Entry 9G1V (electron microscopy, 2.70 A resolution); this record covers chains A and T of the 17 polymer chains in the assembly.

== Chain A ==
Name: DNA-directed RNA polymerase I subunit RPA190
Organism: Saccharomyces cerevisiae
Notes: EC 2.7.7.6
UniProt: P10964 (RPA1_YEAST); residue numbers follow UniProt; this construct covers 1-1664
Sequence (1664 residues; numbered 1 to 1664; the number before each row is that of its first residue):
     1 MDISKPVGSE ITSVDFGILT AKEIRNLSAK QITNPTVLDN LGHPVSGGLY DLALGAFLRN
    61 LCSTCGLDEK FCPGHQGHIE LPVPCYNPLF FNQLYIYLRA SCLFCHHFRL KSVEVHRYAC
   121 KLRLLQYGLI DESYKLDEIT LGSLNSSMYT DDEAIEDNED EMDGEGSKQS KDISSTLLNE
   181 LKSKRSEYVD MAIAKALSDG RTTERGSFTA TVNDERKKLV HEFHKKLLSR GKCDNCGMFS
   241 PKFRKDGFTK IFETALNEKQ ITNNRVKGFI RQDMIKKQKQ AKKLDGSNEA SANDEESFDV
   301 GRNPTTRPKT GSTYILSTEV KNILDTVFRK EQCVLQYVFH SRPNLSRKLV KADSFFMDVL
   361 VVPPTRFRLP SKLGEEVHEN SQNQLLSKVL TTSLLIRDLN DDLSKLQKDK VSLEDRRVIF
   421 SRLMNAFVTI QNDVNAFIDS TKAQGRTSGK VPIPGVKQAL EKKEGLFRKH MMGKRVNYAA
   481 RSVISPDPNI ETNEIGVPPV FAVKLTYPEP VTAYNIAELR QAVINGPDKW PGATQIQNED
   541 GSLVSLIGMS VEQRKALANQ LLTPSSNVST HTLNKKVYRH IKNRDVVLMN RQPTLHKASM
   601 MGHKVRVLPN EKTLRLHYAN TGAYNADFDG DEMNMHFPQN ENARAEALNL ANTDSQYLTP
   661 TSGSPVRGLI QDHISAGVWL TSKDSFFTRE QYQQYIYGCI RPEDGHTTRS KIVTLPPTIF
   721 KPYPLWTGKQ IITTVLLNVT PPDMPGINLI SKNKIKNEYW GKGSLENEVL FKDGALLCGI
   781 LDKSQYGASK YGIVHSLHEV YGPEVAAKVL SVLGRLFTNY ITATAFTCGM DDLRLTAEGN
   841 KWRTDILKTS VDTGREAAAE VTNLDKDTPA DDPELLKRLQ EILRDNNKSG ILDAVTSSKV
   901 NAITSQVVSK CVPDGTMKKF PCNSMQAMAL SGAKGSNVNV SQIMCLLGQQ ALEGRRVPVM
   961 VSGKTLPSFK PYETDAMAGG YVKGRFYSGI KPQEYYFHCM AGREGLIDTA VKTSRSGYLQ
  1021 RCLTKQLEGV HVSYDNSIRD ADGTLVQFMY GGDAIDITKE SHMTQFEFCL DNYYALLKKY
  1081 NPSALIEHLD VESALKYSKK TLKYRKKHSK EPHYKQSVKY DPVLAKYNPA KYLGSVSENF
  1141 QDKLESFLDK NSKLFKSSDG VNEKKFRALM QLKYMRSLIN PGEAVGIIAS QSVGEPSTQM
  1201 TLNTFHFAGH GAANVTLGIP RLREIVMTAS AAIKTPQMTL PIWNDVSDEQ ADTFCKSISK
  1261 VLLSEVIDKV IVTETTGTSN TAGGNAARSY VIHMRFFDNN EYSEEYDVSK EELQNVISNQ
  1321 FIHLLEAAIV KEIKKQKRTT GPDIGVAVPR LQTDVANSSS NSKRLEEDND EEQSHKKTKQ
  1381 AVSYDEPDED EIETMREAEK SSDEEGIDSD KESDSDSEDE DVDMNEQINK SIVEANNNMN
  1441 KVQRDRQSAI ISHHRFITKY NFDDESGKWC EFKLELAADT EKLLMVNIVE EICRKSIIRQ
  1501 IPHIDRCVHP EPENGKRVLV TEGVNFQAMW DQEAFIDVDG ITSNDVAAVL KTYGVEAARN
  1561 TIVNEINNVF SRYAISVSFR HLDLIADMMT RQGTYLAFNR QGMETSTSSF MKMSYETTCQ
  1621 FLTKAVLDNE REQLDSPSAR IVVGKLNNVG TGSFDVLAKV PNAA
Unresolved in the structure: 143-173, 269-311, 447-450, 1154-1159, 1201-1213, 1278-1286, 1339-1439, 1664
Metal / ion sites: Zn2+ site 1: Cys-62, Cys-65, Cys-72, His-75; Zn2+ site 2: Cys-102, Cys-105, Cys-233; Mg2+: Asp-627, Asp-631 (shared with 1 residue of chain R)
Curated features (UniProtKB/Swiss-Prot):
  - region: Pro-992 to Glu-1004 (Bridging helix)
  - binding site (Zn(2+)): Cys-62, Cys-65, Cys-72, His-75, Cys-102, Cys-105, Cys-233, Cys-236
  - binding site (Mg(2+)): Asp-627, Asp-629, Asp-631
  - modified residue (Phosphoserine): Ser-889, Ser-1636
What the authors report for this chain:
  - specificity-determining residues: Pro-593 (proposed by the authors, not directly observed)

== Chain T ==
Molecule: Template DNA
Sequence (38 nucleotides; numbered 1 to 38; the number before each row is that of its first residue):
     1 CTACCGATAA GCAGATXCTC TCGATTGCGT ATGAAATC
Unresolved in the structure: 1-4, 33-38
Modified / non-standard residues: 3DR (1',2'-dideoxyribofuranose-5'-phosphate) at position 17

== Chain A / chain T interface ==
Residue-residue contacts - 18 pairs, chain A then chain T:
  Glu-461(A) / DA15(T)  phosphate contact
  Lys-462(A) / DA15(T)  salt bridge to the phosphate
  Lys-463(A) / DC18(T)  salt bridge to the phosphate
  Arg-468(A) / DT16(T)  salt bridge to the phosphate
  Arg-475(A) / DC20(T)  salt bridge to the phosphate
  Arg-481(A) / DC20(T)  sugar contact
  Gln-592(A) / DC18(T)  base contact
  Gln-592(A) / DT19(T)  sugar contact
  Pro-593(A) / DC18(T)  base contact
  Thr-1013(A) / 3DR_17(T)  sugar contact
  Ser-1014(A) / 3DR_17(T)  sugar contact
  Gly-1017(A) / 3DR_17(T)  sugar contact
  Tyr-1018(A) / DT16(T)  sugar contact
  Arg-1600(A) / DG14(T)  sugar contact
  Glu-1616(A) / DA15(T)  phosphate contact
  Thr-1617(A) / DG14(T)  phosphate contact
  Thr-1617(A) / DA15(T)  hydrogen bond to the phosphate
  Gln-1620(A) / DG14(T)  phosphate contact
Other interface residues (no listed pair), chain A (19 interface residues in all): Glu-376, Lys-457, Arg-1021
Other interface residues (no listed pair), chain T (8 interface residues in all): DT26

== Overview ==
The interface between chain A and chain T involves 19 residues on one side and 8 on the other, with 1 hydrogen
bond and 4 salt bridges. Polar contacts include Thr-1617(A)/DA15(T), Lys-462(A)/DA15(T) and
Lys-463(A)/DC18(T). UniProt lists 8 Zn2+-binding residues and 3 Mg2+-binding residues on chain A. From the
paper: the specificity determinant Pro-593(A).
Chain A is DNA-directed RNA polymerase I subunit RPA190 (Saccharomyces cerevisiae) and chain T is Template
DNA; the structure, Yeast RNA polymerase I elongation complex stalled by an apurinic site, was determined by
electron microscopy (same publication as 9G1X, 9G23, 9G24, 9G26, 9G27, 9G29, 9G2B and 9G2C).
